PDB entry 4V1N | electron microscopy, 7.80 A resolution (low resolution: residue-level contacts below are approximate; hydrogen-bond / salt-bridge calls are withheld) | chains A and B of the 19 polymer chains in the assembly

== Chain A ==
Protein: DNA-directed RNA polymerase II subunit RPB1
Source organism: Saccharomyces cerevisiae
Notes: EC 2.7.7.6
Reference sequence: P04050 (RPB1_YEAST); residue numbers follow UniProt; this construct covers 1-1733
Amino-acid sequence (1733 residues; each row starts with the number of its first residue):
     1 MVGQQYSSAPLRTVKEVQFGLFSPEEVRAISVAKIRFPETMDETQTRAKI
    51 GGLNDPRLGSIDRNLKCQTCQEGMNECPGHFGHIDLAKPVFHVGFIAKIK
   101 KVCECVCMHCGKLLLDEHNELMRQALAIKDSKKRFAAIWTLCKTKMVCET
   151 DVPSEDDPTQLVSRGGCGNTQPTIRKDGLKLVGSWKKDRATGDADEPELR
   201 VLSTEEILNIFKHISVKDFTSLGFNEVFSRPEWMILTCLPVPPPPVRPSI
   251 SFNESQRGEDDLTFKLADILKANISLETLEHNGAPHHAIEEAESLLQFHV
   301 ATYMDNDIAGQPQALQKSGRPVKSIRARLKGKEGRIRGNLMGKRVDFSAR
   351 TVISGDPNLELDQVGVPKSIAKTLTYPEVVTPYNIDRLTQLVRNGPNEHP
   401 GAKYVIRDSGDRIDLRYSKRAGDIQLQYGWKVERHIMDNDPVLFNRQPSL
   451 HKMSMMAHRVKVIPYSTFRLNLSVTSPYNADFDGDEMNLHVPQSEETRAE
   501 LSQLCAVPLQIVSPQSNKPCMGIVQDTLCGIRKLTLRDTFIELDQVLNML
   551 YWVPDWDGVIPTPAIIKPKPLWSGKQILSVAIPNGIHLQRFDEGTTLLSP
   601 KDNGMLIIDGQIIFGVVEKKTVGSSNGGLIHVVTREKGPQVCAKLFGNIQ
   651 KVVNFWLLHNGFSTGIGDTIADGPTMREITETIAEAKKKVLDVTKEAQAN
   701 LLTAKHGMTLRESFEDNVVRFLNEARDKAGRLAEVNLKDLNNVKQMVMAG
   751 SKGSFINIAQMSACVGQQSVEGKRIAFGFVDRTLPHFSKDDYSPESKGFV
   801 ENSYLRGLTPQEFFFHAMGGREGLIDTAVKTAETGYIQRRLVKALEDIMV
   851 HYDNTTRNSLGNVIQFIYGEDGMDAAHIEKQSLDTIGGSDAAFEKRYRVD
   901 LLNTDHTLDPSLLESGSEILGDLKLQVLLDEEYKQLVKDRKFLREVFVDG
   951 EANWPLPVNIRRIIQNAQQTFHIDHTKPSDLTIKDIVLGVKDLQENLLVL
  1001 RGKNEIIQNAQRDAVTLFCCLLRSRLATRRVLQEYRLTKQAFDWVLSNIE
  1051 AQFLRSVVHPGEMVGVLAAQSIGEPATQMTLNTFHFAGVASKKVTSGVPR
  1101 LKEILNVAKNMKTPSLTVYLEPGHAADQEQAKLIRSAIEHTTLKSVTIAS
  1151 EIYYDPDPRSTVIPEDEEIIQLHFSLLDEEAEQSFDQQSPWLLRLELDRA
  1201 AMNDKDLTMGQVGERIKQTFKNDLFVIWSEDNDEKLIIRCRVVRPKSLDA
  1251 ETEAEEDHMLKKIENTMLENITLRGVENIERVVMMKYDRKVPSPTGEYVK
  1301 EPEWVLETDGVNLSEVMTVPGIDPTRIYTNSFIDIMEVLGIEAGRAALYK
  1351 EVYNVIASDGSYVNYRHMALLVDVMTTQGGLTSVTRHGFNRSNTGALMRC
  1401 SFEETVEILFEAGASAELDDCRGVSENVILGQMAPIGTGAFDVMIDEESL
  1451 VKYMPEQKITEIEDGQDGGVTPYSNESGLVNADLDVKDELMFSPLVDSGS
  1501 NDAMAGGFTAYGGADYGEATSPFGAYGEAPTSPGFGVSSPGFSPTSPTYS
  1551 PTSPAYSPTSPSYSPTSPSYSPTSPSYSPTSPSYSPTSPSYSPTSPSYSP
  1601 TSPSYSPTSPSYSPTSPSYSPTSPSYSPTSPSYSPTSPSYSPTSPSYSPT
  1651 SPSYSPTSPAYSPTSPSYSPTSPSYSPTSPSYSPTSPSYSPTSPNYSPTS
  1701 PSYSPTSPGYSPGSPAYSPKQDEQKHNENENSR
Not modelled in the structure: 1-2, 1081-1091, 1177-1186, 1244-1253, 1456-1733
Swiss-Prot annotation at these positions:
  - region: Pro248 to Asp260 (Lid loop), Asn306 to Lys323 (Rudder loop), Pro810 to Glu822 (Bridging helix)
  - binding site (Zn(2+)): Cys67, Cys70, Cys77, His80, Cys107, Cys110, Cys148, Cys167
  - binding site (Mg(2+)): Asp481, Asp483, Asp485
  - modified residue: Thr1471 (Phosphothreonine)
  - cross-link (Glycyl lysine isopeptide (Lys-Gly)): Lys695 (interchain with G-Cter in ubiquitin), Lys1246 (interchain with G-Cter in ubiquitin), Lys1350 (interchain with G-Cter in ubiquitin)
  - natural variant: Ser1653 to Pro1659 (deletion: In strain: A364A)
  - mutagenesis: Lys1246 (K1246R: Impairs ubiquitination during transcription stress)
Ion coordination: Zn2+ site 1: Cys67, Cys70, Cys77, His80; Zn2+ site 2: Cys107, Cys110, Cys148, Cys167; Mg2+: Asp481, Asp483, Asp485 (shared with 1 residue of chain P)

== Chain B ==
Protein: DNA-directed RNA polymerase II subunit RPB2
Source organism: Saccharomyces cerevisiae
Notes: EC 2.7.7.6
Reference sequence: P08518 (RPB2_YEAST); numbering as in UniProt (aligned over 1-1224)
Amino-acid sequence (1224 residues; numbered 1 to 1224; the number before each row is that of its first residue):
     1 MSDLANSEKYYDEDPYGFEDESAPITAEDSWAVISAFFREKGLVSQQLDS
    51 FNQFVDYTLQDIICEDSTLILEQLAQHTTESDNISRKYEISFGKIYVTKP
   101 MVNESDGVTHALYPQEARLRNLTYSSGLFVDVKKRTYEAIDVPGRELKYE
   151 LIAEESEDDSESGKVFIGRLPIMLRSKNCYLSEATESDLYKLKECPFDMG
   201 GYFIINGSEKVLIAQERSAGNIVQVFKKAAPSPISHVAEIRSALEKGSRF
   251 ISTLQVKLYGREGSSARTIKATLPYIKQDIPIVIIFRALGIIPDGEILEH
   301 ICYDVNDWQMLEMLKPCVEDGFVIQDRETALDFIGRRGTALGIKKEKRIQ
   351 YAKDILQKEFLPHITQLEGFESRKAFFLGYMINRLLLCALDRKDQDDRDH
   401 FGKKRLDLAGPLLAQLFKTLFKKLTKDIFRYMQRTVEEAHDFNMKLAINA
   451 KTITSGLKYALATGNWGEQKKAMSSRAGVSQVLNRYTYSSTLSHLRRTNT
   501 PIGRDGKLAKPRQLHNTHWGLVCPAETPEGQACGLVKNLSLMSCISVGTD
   551 PMPIITFLSEWGMEPLEDYVPHQSPDATRVFVNGVWHGVHRNPARLMETL
   601 RTLRRKGDINPEVSMIRDIREKELKIFTDAGRVYRPLFIVEDDESLGHKE
   651 LKVRKGHIAKLMATEYQDIEGGFEDVEEYTWSSLLNEGLVEYIDAEEEES
   701 ILIAMQPEDLEPAEANEENDLDVDPAKRIRVSHHATTFTHCEIHPSMILG
   751 VAASIIPFPDHNQSPRNTYQSAMGKQAMGVFLTNYNVRMDTMANILYYPQ
   801 KPLGTTRAMEYLKFRELPAGQNAIVAIACYSGYNQEDSMIMNQSSIDRGL
   851 FRSLFFRSYMDQEKKYGMSITETFEKPQRTNTLRMKHGTYDKLDDDGLIA
   901 PGVRVSGEDVIIGKTTPISPDEEELGQRTAYHSKRDASTPLRSTENGIVD
   951 QVLVTTNQDGLKFVKVRVRTTKIPQIGDKFASRHGQKGTIGITYRREDMP
  1001 FTAEGIVPDLIINPHAIPSRMTVAHLIECLLSKVAALSGNEGDASPFTDI
  1051 TVEGISKLLREHGYQSRGFEVMYNGHTGKKLMAQIFFGPTYYQRLRHMVD
  1101 DKIHARARGPMQVLTRQPVEGRSRDGGLRFGEMERDCMIAHGAASFLKER
  1151 LMEASDAFRVHICGICGLMTVIAKLNHNQFECKGCDNKIDIYQIHIPYAA
  1201 KLLFQELMAMNITPRLYTDRSRDF
Not modelled in the structure: 1-19, 142-145, 152-162, 503-508, 669-677, 716-721, 920-932
Ion coordination: Zn2+: Cys1163, Cys1166, Cys1182, Cys1185

== Interface between chain A and chain B ==
Residue-residue contacts (448):
  Gln4(A) with Phe1158(B); Arg1159(B)
  Gln5(A) with Arg1159(B); Leu1175(B); Asn1176(B)
  Tyr6(A) with Arg1159(B); Leu1175(B)
  Ser7(A) with Arg1159(B); His1161(B); Leu1175(B); Phe1180(B); Gln1193(B)
  Ser8(A) with Asn1178(B); Phe1180(B)
  Ala9(A) with His1161(B); Phe1180(B); Tyr1192(B); Gln1193(B)
  Pro10(A) with Ile1191(B); Tyr1192(B); Gln1193(B)
  Leu11(A) with Gln1193(B); Ile1194(B); His1195(B)
  Arg12(A) with Tyr1192(B); Gln1193(B); Ile1194(B); Thr1218(B)
  Thr13(A) with Thr1218(B)
  Val14(A) with Ile1194(B); Leu1216(B); Tyr1217(B)
  Lys15(A) with Tyr1217(B); Thr1218(B); Asp1219(B); Arg1220(B)
  Glu16(A) with Arg1215(B); Leu1216(B); Tyr1217(B); Asp1219(B); Arg1220(B); Ser1221(B); Arg1222(B)
  Val17(A) with Arg1215(B); Leu1216(B)
  Gln18(A) with Thr1213(B); Arg1215(B)
  Phe19(A) with Thr1213(B)
  Gly20(A) with Ile1212(B); Thr1213(B)
  Leu21(A) with Asn1211(B); Ile1212(B); Thr1213(B)
  Phe22(A) with Met1208(B); Asn1211(B); Thr1213(B)
  Glu26(A) with Leu1168(B); Arg1215(B)
  Val27(A) with Asn1211(B)
  Ile30(A) with Leu1168(B); Lys1183(B)
  Arg47(A) with Arg935(B)
  Arg63(A) with Arg884(B)
  Thr69(A) with Lys1174(B)
  Cys70(A) with Lys1174(B)
  Glu72(A) with Leu1175(B)
  Met74(A) with Arg1116(B)
  Asn75(A) with Arg1116(B)
  Glu76(A) with Phe1158(B); Arg1159(B)
  Cys77(A) with Arg1116(B)
  Pro78(A) with Lys1201(B); Gln1205(B)
  Gly79(A) with Lys1201(B); Gln1205(B)
  Phe81(A) with Gln1205(B); Met1208(B); Ala1209(B)
  His92(A) with Met1210(B)
  Phe228(A) with Arg1215(B)
  Trp233(A) with Asn1211(B)
  Pro240(A) with Met1208(B); Ala1209(B); Asn1211(B)
  Pro242(A) with Ala1209(B)
  Pro245(A) with Leu1114(B); Tyr1198(B)
  Val246(A) with Leu1114(B); Leu1202(B); Glu1206(B)
  Pro248(A) with Leu1114(B)
  Phe252(A) with Tyr866(B); Arg935(B)
  Asn253(A) with Tyr866(B); Thr916(B); Arg935(B)
  Glu254(A) with Ile918(B); Arg935(B)
  Ser255(A) with Tyr866(B)
  Gln256(A) with Tyr866(B)
  Lys317(A) with Lys471(B)
  Ser318(A) with Lys470(B); Lys471(B)
  Gly319(A) with Lys471(B)
  Ile325(A) with Met1210(B)
  Leu329(A) with Glu1206(B); Met1210(B)
  Arg335(A) with Leu1114(B); Leu1202(B); Glu1206(B)
  Arg337(A) with Arg1129(B); Glu1132(B)
  Gly338(A) with Arg1129(B)
  Asn339(A) with Thr1115(B); Gln1117(B); Asp1156(B); Ala1199(B)
  Leu340(A) with Ala1199(B); Ala1200(B)
  Met341(A) with Glu1132(B); Arg1135(B)
  Gly342(A) with Arg1129(B); Phe1130(B); Gly1131(B); Glu1132(B)
  Lys343(A) with Gln1117(B); Leu1128(B); Arg1129(B); Phe1130(B); Leu1151(B); Ser1155(B); Asp1156(B); Pro1197(B)
  Arg344(A) with Gln1112(B); Pro1118(B); Val1119(B); Glu1120(B); Gly1127(B); Leu1128(B); Arg1129(B); Ser1155(B)
  Val345(A) with Pro1118(B); Gly1127(B); Leu1128(B); Phe1130(B); Arg1150(B); Ala1154(B)
  Asp346(A) with Arg1106(B); Arg1108(B); Gly1109(B); Met1111(B); Pro1118(B); Arg1150(B); Ala1154(B)
  Phe347(A) with Arg1106(B); Ala1107(B); Arg1150(B)
  Ser348(A) with Ala1105(B); Arg1106(B); Gly1127(B); Leu1128(B)
  Ala349(A) with His1104(B); Ala1105(B); Leu1128(B)
  Arg350(A) with Ile1103(B); His1104(B); Leu1128(B)
  Thr351(A) with Val1099(B); Ile1103(B)
  Val352(A) with Gly977(B); Val1099(B); Lys1102(B)
  Ser354(A) with Ile976(B)
  Asp356(A) with Tyr833(B)
  Pro357(A) with Ser831(B); Gly832(B); Tyr833(B)
  Asn358(A) with Tyr833(B)
  Ser369(A) with Ile1103(B)
  Ile370(A) with Ile1103(B); Ala1105(B)
  Thr373(A) with Ala1105(B); Ala1107(B)
  Leu374(A) with Arg1106(B)
  Tyr404(A) with Arg1108(B)
  Arg412(A) with Arg1108(B)
  Glu433(A) with Arg1108(B)
  Leu443(A) with Met1138(B)
  Asn445(A) with Glu1134(B)
  Gln447(A) with Arg1129(B); Glu1134(B)
  Pro448(A) with Met1133(B); Glu1134(B)
  Ser449(A) with Met1133(B); Glu1134(B); Cys1137(B)
  Leu450(A) with Met1133(B)
  His451(A) with Cys1137(B)
  Lys452(A) with Ala1140(B); His1141(B)
  Met455(A) with Phe1130(B); Glu1134(B); Cys1137(B); His1141(B)
  Tyr465(A) with Ile976(B)
  Ser466(A) with Gln975(B); Val1099(B); Asp1100(B); Ile1103(B)
  Thr467(A) with Ile976(B); Gly977(B); Val1099(B)
  Arg469(A) with Tyr833(B); Ile976(B); Gly991(B)
  Leu472(A) with Gln835(B); Glu836(B)
  Thr475(A) with Glu836(B)
  Asp481(A) with Glu836(B)
  Phe482(A) with Gln835(B); Glu836(B); Asp837(B); Ser838(B); Thr989(B)
  Asp483(A) with Asp837(B); Lys979(B); Lys987(B)
  Gly484(A) with Thr989(B)
  Glu486(A) with Lys1102(B)
  Asn488(A) with Leu1128(B)
  His490(A) with Phe1130(B); Arg1150(B)
  Val491(A) with Arg1150(B)
  Pro492(A) with Glu1149(B)
  Gln493(A) with Glu1149(B)
  Ser494(A) with Glu1149(B)
  Glu496(A) with Ser1145(B)
  Thr497(A) with Phe1146(B); Glu1149(B)
  Glu500(A) with Ala1143(B); Ala1144(B); Ser1145(B); Phe1146(B)
  Leu501(A) with Phe1146(B)
  Leu504(A) with His1141(B); Gly1142(B)
  Cys505(A) with Met1138(B); His1141(B)
  Gln510(A) with His1141(B)
  Val524(A) with Gln835(B); Glu836(B)
  Gln525(A) with Gln835(B); Glu836(B); His1015(B)
  Asp526(A) with Cys829(B); Gly832(B); Asn834(B); Gln835(B); Asn1013(B); His1015(B)
  Cys529(A) with His1015(B)
  Leu657(A) with Cys829(B)
  Leu658(A) with Tyr830(B); Ser831(B); Asn1074(B); His1076(B); Leu1081(B)
  His659(A) with Asn1074(B); Thr1077(B); Leu1081(B)
  Asn660(A) with Leu1081(B); Met1082(B); Ala1083(B)
  Gly661(A) with Leu1081(B); Ala1083(B)
  Phe662(A) with Ala828(B); Cys829(B); Pro1014(B); Ala1083(B)
  Ser663(A) with Ile827(B); Pro1014(B); Gln1084(B); Ile1085(B); Phe1086(B)
  Thr664(A) with Ile827(B); Pro1014(B); Leu1026(B); Phe1086(B)
  Gly665(A) with Leu1026(B); Phe1069(B); Phe1086(B)
  Ile666(A) with Leu1026(B); Leu1030(B); Arg1067(B); Phe1086(B)
  Asp668(A) with Phe1069(B)
  Ile670(A) with Arg1067(B)
  Met746(A) with Pro1014(B); His1015(B); Pro1018(B)
  Ser751(A) with His1015(B)
  Lys752(A) with His1015(B); Ser1019(B); Arg1020(B)
  Asn757(A) with Pro1018(B); Ser1019(B); Met1021(B)
  Gln760(A) with Met1021(B)
  Met761(A) with Pro1018(B); Met1021(B); Val1023(B)
  Val770(A) with Gln513(B)
  Glu771(A) with Lys510(B); Gln513(B)
  Ala776(A) with Asn516(B)
  Gly778(A) with Asp397(B); His400(B); His515(B); Asn516(B)
  Phe779(A) with Asn516(B); Thr517(B); Glu698(B); Glu699(B)
  Val780(A) with Glu699(B)
  Asp781(A) with Arg620(B)
  Arg782(A) with Glu698(B); Glu699(B); Ile701(B)
  Thr783(A) with Asn516(B)
  Pro785(A) with Glu698(B); Ile701(B); Leu702(B); Ile703(B)
  His786(A) with Trp519(B); Ile703(B); Met705(B); Glu742(B)
  Phe787(A) with Leu702(B)
  Lys789(A) with Arg620(B)
  Glu795(A) with Val731(B)
  Glu801(A) with Ile729(B)
  Asn802(A) with Arg728(B); Ile729(B)
  Tyr804(A) with His761(B); Asn762(B); Gln763(B); Met1021(B); Val1023(B)
  Leu805(A) with His761(B); Val1023(B); Val1052(B)
  Arg806(A) with Pro725(B); Ala726(B); Lys727(B); Arg728(B); Ile729(B); His761(B)
  Gly807(A) with Arg728(B); Asp760(B); His761(B)
  Leu808(A) with Arg728(B); Asp760(B); Phe1047(B)
  Thr809(A) with Ile729(B); Phe1047(B)
  Pro810(A) with Trp519(B); Met705(B); Pro745(B); Phe1047(B)
  Gln811(A) with Met705(B); Val731(B)
  Phe813(A) with Ile748(B); Leu749(B); Pro759(B); Asn767(B); Phe1047(B)
  Phe814(A) with Leu514(B); His515(B); Asn516(B); Trp519(B)
  His816(A) with Gln763(B); Ser764(B)
  Ala817(A) with Leu514(B); Pro524(B); Ser764(B)
  Met818(A) with Leu514(B); Asn516(B)
  Gly820(A) with Ser764(B)
  Arg821(A) with Arg512(B); Gln513(B); Leu514(B); Pro524(B); Thr527(B)
  Leu824(A) with Pro765(B); Thr768(B); Tyr769(B)
  Ile825(A) with Arg512(B); Gln513(B); Cys533(B)
  Ala828(A) with Gly530(B)
  Gln838(A) with Met1133(B)
  Arg839(A) with Glu1132(B)
  Val842(A) with Asp1136(B)
  Lys843(A) with Glu1132(B); Arg1135(B)
  Glu846(A) with Arg1135(B)
  Glu1062(A) with Ala1140(B)
  Met1063(A) with Ile1139(B)
  Val1066(A) with Asp1136(B); Ile1139(B); Ala1140(B)
  Gln1070(A) with Asp1136(B); Cys1137(B); Ala1140(B)
  Lys1144(A) with Glu262(B)
  Asn1265(A) with Gly263(B); Ser265(B)
  Glu1269(A) with Gly263(B)
  Leu1409(A) with Leu1207(B); Ile1212(B)
  Phe1410(A) with Met1210(B); Ile1212(B)
  Leu1418(A) with Arg1222(B)
  Asp1420(A) with Arg1220(B); Arg1222(B)
  Val1424(A) with Ile1139(B)
  Val1428(A) with Leu1151(B)
  Ile1429(A) with Pro1197(B); Ala1200(B)
  Leu1430(A) with His1195(B); Ile1196(B); Pro1197(B); Phe1204(B)
  Gly1431(A) with Lys1148(B); Met1152(B); Pro1197(B)
  Gln1432(A) with Lys1148(B)
  Met1433(A) with Ala1144(B); Ser1145(B); Lys1148(B)
  Ala1434(A) with Ala1144(B)
  Ile1436(A) with Ile1139(B); Gly1142(B); Ala1144(B)
  Thr1438(A) with Gly1142(B); Ala1144(B); Ser1145(B)
  Gly1439(A) with Ala1144(B)
Interface residues without a listed pair, chain A (232 interface residues in all): Val32, Phe95, Leu236, Cys238, Pro243, Arg247, Tyr303, Met304, Arg328, Ile336, Ile353, Gly355, Pro367, Thr375, Tyr417, Thr527, Asn654, Gly667, Thr669, Thr680, Asn742, Val743, Gly753, Ile775, Leu784, Ser788, Asp790, Glu822, His1258, Leu1397, Ser1401, Val1406, Gly1413, Arg1422, Ser1425, Gly1437
Interface residues without a listed pair, chain B (205 interface residues in all): Ser264, Glu319, His518, Cys523, Gln531, Gly534, Arg635, Ala695, Ser700, Arg730, His887, Gly988, Ile990, Ile1017, Ile1027, Lys1080, Val1113, Leu1147, Val1160, Cys1166, Ile1172, Ala1173, Leu1203, Pro1214, Phe1224

== Overview ==
232 residues of chain A and 205 residues of chain B are in contact. Cys67(A), Cys70(A), Cys77(A) and His80(A)
form the Zn2+ site 1. Curated annotation (UniProt) lists 8 Zn2+-binding residues, 3 Mg2+-binding residues and
one mutagenesis site on chain A.
Here chain A is DNA-directed RNA polymerase II subunit RPB1 and chain B is DNA-directed RNA polymerase II
subunit RPB2, both from Saccharomyces cerevisiae. Entry 4V1N (Architecture of the RNA polymerase II-Mediator
core transcription initiation complex) was determined by electron microscopy (same publication as 4V1M and
4V1O).
